1SZC - chains A and B; structure by X-ray diffraction, 1.75 A resolution.

Chain A:
Protein: NAD-dependent deacetylase HST2
Organism: Saccharomyces cerevisiae
Notes: EC 3.5.1.-; fragment: Catalytic core domain
UniProt: P53686 (HST2_YEAST); numbering as in UniProt (aligned over 1-294)
Sequence (297 residues; each row starts with the number of its first residue; numbers below 1 keep their minus sign (Met-2 is residue -2)):
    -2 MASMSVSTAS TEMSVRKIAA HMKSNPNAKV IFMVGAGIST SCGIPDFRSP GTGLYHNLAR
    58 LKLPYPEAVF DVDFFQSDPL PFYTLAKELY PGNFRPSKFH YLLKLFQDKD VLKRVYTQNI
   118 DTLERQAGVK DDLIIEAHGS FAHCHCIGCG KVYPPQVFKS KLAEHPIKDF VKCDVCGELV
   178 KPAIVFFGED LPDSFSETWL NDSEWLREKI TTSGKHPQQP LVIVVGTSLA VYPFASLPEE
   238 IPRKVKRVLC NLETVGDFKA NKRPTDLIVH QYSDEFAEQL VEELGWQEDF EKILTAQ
Unresolved in the structure: 210-214, 294
Sequence notes: expression tag (-2 to 0)
Bound ions: Zn2+: Cys143, Cys146, Cys170, Cys173
Ligand contacts: carba-nicotinamide-adenine-dinucleotide (CNA): Gly32, Ala33, Gly34, Ser36, Thr37, Ile41, Asp43, Phe44, Arg45, Glu64, Phe67, Gln115, Asn116, Ile117, Asp118, Phe184, Gly223, Thr224, Ser225, Leu226, Val228, Cys247, Asn248, Leu249, Glu250, Gln268, Tyr269, Ser270
Swiss-Prot annotation at these positions:
  - active site: His135 (Proton acceptor)
  - binding site (NAD(+)): Gln115 to Asp118, Gly223 to Ser225, Asn248 to Glu250, Ser270
  - binding site (Zn(2+)): Cys143, Cys146, Cys170, Cys173
  - modified residue: Ser2 (N-acetylserine)
  - mutagenesis: Ile117 (I117A/D/H/W/Y: Nearly or completely catalytically inactive; I117F/V: Near wild-type activity for deacetylation. Increases slightly the KM for NAD(+) to 25 uM)
From the paper describing this entry:
  - binding site for carba-nicotinamide-adenine-dinucleotide: Ala33, Gly34, Ser36, Thr37, Ile41, Asp43, Phe44, Arg45, Phe67, Asn116, Ile117, Asp118
  - catalytic residues: Asn116
  - catalytic residues: His135 (proposed by the authors, not directly observed)
  - conformationally variable residues (loop rearrangement): Ile35 to Pro63
  - contacts within the chain: Ser36-His97, Ser36-Asn116, Ser36-Asp118

Chain B:
Protein: Histone H4 peptide
UniProt: P02309 (H4_YEAST); residues 12-21 here = UniProt positions 12-21
Sequence (10 residues; row label = number of the first residue in the row):
    12 KGGAKRHRKI
Unresolved in the structure: 20-21
Sequence notes: modified residue (16)
Modified / non-standard residues: Lys16 (n(6)-acetyllysine; ALY)

How chain A and chain B interact:
Pairs across the interface (31; chain A residue first):
  Glu64(A) - His18(B)  salt bridge
  Phe67(A) - Lys16(B)
  His135(A) - Lys16(B)
  Ile181(A) - Lys16(B)
  Val182(A) - Lys16(B)
  Phe183(A) - Lys16(B)
  Phe184(A) - Lys16(B)
  Phe184(A) - His18(B)
  Gly185(A) - Ala15(B)
  Gly185(A) - Lys16(B)  hydrogen bond (backbone-backbone)
  Glu186(A) - Ala15(B)
  Glu186(A) - Lys16(B)  hydrogen bond (backbone-backbone)
  Asp187(A) - Gly14(B)
  Asp187(A) - Ala15(B)  hydrogen bond (side chain-backbone)
  Leu188(A) - Lys12(B)
  Pro189(A) - Lys12(B)  hydrogen bond (backbone-side chain)
  Asp190(A) - Lys12(B)
  Phe192(A) - Lys12(B)
  Ser193(A) - Lys12(B)  hydrogen bond (side chain-backbone)
  Ala227(A) - Arg17(B)
  Ala227(A) - His18(B)  hydrogen bond (backbone-side chain)
  Val228(A) - Lys16(B)
  Val228(A) - Arg17(B)
  Val228(A) - His18(B)
  Tyr229(A) - Ala15(B)
  Tyr229(A) - Lys16(B)
  Tyr229(A) - Arg17(B)  hydrogen bond (backbone-backbone)
  Tyr229(A) - His18(B)
  Tyr229(A) - Arg19(B)
  Pro230(A) - Gly13(B)
  Pro230(A) - Gly14(B)
Also at the interface, not in a pair above, chain A (20 interface residues in all): Ile117

Summary:
20 residues of chain A face 8 of chain B across their interface; the contacts include 7 hydrogen bonds and 1
salt bridge. Polar contacts include Glu64(A)-His18(B), Asp187(A)-Ala15(B) and Pro189(A)-Lys12(B). Ligands of
chain A: carba-nicotinamide-adenine-dinucleotide. From the paper: catalytic residues Asn116(A) and His135(A);
a binding site for carba-nicotinamide-adenine-dinucleotide at Ala33(A), Gly34(A) and Ser36(A) among others.
Here chain A is NAD-dependent deacetylase HST2 (Saccharomyces cerevisiae) and chain B is Histone H4 peptide.
Entry 1SZC (Structural basis for nicotinamide cleavage and ADP-ribose transfer by NAD+-dependent Sir2
histone/protein deacetylases) was determined by X-ray diffraction together with 1SZD from the same study.
